Entry 4PGC (X-ray diffraction, 2.30 A resolution); this record covers chains A and C of the 3 polymer chains in the assembly.

== Chain A ==
Name: H-2 class I histocompatibility antigen, K-B alpha chain
Source organism: Mus musculus
Notes: fragment: heavy chain
UniProtKB: P01901 (HA1B_MOUSE); residues 1-278 here correspond to UniProt positions 22-299 (UniProt number = residue number + 21)
Chain sequence (304 residues; each row starts with the number of its first residue; numbers below 1 keep their minus sign (Met-25 is residue -25)):
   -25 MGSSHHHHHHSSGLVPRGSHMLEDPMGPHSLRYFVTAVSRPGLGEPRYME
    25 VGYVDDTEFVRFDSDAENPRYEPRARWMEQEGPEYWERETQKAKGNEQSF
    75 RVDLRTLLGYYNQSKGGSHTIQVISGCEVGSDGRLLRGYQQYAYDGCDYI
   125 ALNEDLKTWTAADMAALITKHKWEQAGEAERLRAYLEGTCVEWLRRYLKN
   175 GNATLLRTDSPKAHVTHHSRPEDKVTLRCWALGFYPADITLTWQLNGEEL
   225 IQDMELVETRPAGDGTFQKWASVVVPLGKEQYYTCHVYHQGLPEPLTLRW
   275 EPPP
Disordered / not traced: -25 to 0
Sequence notes: initiating methionine (-25); expression tag (-24 to 0)
Curated features (UniProtKB/Swiss-Prot):
  - region: Glu275 to Pro278 (Connecting peptide)
  - glycosylation (N-linked (GlcNAc...) asparagine): Asn86, Asn176
Cystine bridges: Cys101-Cys164, Cys203-Cys259

== Chain C ==
Name: Sendai virus nucleoprotein
Notes: fragment: peptide 324-332; engineered mutation(s): Y329(TYI)
Chain sequence (9 residues; each row starts with the number of its first residue):
     1 FAPGNXPAL
Modified / non-standard residues: TYI (3,5-diiodotyrosine) at position 6

== How chain A and chain C interact ==
Contacting residue pairs (37; chain A residue first):
  Tyr7(A) with Phe1(C), hydrogen bond (side chain-backbone); Ala2(C)
  Val9(A) with TYI_6(C)
  Glu24(A) with Ala2(C)
  Arg62(A) with Phe1(C)
  Glu63(A) with Phe1(C); Ala2(C), hydrogen bond (side chain-backbone)
  Lys66(A) with Phe1(C); Ala2(C); Pro3(C); Gly4(C)
  Asn70(A) with Pro3(C), hydrogen bond (side chain-backbone); Gly4(C); Asn5(C), hydrogen bond (side chain-backbone)
  Asp77(A) with Ala8(C); Leu9(C), hydrogen bond (side chain-backbone)
  Thr80(A) with Leu9(C)
  Leu81(A) with Leu9(C), hydrophobic
  Tyr84(A) with Leu9(C), hydrogen bond (side chain-backbone)
  Ser99(A) with TYI_6(C)
  Gln114(A) with TYI_6(C)
  Tyr116(A) with Leu9(C), hydrophobic
  Tyr123(A) with Leu9(C), hydrophobic
  Thr143(A) with Leu9(C), hydrogen bond (side chain-backbone)
  Lys146(A) with Leu9(C), hydrogen bond (side chain-backbone)
  Trp147(A) with Pro7(C); Ala8(C), hydrogen bond (side chain-backbone); Leu9(C), hydrophobic
  Glu152(A) with Pro7(C)
  Leu156(A) with TYI_6(C)
  Tyr159(A) with Phe1(C), hydrogen bond (side chain-backbone); Ala2(C); Pro3(C); TYI_6(C)
  Thr163(A) with Phe1(C)
  Trp167(A) with Phe1(C)
  Tyr171(A) with Phe1(C), hydrogen bond (side chain-backbone)
Other interface residues (no listed pair), chain A (27 interface residues in all): Tyr45, Phe74, Ile95

== In short ==
27 residues of chain A face 9 of chain C across their interface, with 11 hydrogen bonds. Polar contacts
include Tyr7(A)-Phe1(C), Glu63(A)-Ala2(C) and Asn70(A)-Pro3(C).
Chain A is H-2 class I histocompatibility antigen, K-B alpha chain (Mus musculus) and chain C is Sendai virus
nucleoprotein; the structure, MHC Class I in complex with modified Sendai virus nucleoprotein peptide
FAPGN(3,5-diiodotyrosine)PAL, was determined by X-ray diffraction (same publication as 4PG9, 4PGB, 4PGD and
4PGE).
